PDB entry 7ECW | electron microscopy, 3.10 A resolution | chains I and M of the 13 polymer chains in the assembly

# Chain I
Protein: AcrIF14
From: Moraxella phage Mcat5
Reference sequence: A0A0R6PCL0 (A0A0R6PCL0_9CAUD); residues 1-124 here = UniProt positions 1-124
Chain sequence (124 residues; numbered 1 to 124; the number before each row is that of its first residue):
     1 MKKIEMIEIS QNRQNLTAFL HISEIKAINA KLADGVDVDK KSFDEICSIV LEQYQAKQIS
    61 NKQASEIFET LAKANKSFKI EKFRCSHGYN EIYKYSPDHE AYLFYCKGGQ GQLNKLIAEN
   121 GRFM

# Chain M
Molecule: 60-nt RNA strand
From: Pseudomonas aeruginosa
Sequence (60 nucleotides; numbered 1 to 60; the number before each row is that of its first residue):
     1 CUAAGAAAUU CACGGCGGGC UUGAUGUCCG CGUCUACCUG GUUCACUGCC GUGUAGGCAG
Not modelled in the structure: 45-60

# How chain I and chain M interact
Contacting residue pairs - 5 pairs, chain I then chain M:
  Gly-88(I) / G23(M)  base contact
  Tyr-89(I) / G23(M)  base contact
  Tyr-89(I) / A24(M)  stacking on the base
  Lys-107(I) / U21(M)  base contact
  Lys-107(I) / U22(M)  hydrogen bond to the base
Also at the interface, not in a pair above, chain I (5 interface residues in all): Glu-91, His-99
Also at the interface, not in a pair above, chain M (5 interface residues in all): U27
Interface features reported in the paper:
  - hot spots on chain I (mutagenesis) - Y89A/E91A: decreased binding to Csy complex

# Overview
The chain I/chain M interface involves 5 residues from each chain, with 1 hydrogen bond and 1 aromatic
stacking contact. The hydrogen-bonded pair is Lys-107(I)/U22(M). The paper reports that Y89A/E91A of chain I
reduce binding to Csy complex.
Here chain I is AcrIF14 (Moraxella phage Mcat5) and chain M is a 60-nt RNA strand (Pseudomonas aeruginosa).
Entry 7ECW (The Csy-AcrIF14-dsDNA complex) was determined by electron microscopy (same publication as 7DU0 and
7ECV).
